PDB entry 8UKU | X-ray diffraction, 3.60 A resolution | chains B and C of the 13 polymer chains in the assembly

Chain B:
Name: DNA-directed RNA polymerase II subunit RPB2
Source organism: Saccharomyces cerevisiae S288C
Notes: EC 2.7.7.6
UniProt: P08518 (RPB2_YEAST); residue numbers follow UniProt; this construct covers 1-1224
Chain sequence (1224 residues; numbered 1 to 1224; the number before each row is that of its first residue):
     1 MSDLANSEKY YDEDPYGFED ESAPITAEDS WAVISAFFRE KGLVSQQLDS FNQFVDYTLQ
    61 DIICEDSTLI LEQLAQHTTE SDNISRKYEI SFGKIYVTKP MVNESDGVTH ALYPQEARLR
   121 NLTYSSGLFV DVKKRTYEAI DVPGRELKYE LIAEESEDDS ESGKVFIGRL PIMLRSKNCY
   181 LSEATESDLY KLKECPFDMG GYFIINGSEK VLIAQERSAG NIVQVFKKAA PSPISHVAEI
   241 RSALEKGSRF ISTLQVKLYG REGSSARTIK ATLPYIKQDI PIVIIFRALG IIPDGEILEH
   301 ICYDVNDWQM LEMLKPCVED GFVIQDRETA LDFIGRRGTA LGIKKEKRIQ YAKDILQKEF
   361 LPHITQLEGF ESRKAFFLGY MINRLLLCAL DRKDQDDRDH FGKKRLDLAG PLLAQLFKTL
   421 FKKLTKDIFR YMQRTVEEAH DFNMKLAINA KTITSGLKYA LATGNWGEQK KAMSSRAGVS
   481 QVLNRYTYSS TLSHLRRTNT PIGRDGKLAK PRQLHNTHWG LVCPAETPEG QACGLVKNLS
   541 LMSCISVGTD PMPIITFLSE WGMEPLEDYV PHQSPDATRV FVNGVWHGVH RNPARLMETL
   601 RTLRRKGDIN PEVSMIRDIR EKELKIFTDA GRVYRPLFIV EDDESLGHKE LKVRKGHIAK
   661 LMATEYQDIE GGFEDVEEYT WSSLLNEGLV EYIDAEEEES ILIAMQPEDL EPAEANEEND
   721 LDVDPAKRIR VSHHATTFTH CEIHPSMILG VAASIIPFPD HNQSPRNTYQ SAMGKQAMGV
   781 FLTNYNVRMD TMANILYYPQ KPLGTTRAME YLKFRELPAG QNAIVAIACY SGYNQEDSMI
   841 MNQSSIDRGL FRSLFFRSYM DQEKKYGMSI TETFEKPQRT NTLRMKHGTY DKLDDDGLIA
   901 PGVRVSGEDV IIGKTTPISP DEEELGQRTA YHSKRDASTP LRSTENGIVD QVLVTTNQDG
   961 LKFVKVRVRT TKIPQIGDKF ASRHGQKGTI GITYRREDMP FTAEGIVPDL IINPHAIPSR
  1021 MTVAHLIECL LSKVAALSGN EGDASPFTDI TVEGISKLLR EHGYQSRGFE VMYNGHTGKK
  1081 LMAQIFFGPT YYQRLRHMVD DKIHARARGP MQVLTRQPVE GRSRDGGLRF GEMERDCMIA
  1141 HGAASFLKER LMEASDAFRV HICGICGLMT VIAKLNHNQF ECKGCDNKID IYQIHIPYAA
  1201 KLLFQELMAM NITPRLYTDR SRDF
Not modelled in the structure: 1-19, 76-85, 139-161, 338-344, 439-445, 503-508, 644-646, 669-675, 715-720, 920-929, 1222-1224
Bound ions: Zn2+: C1163, C1166, C1182, C1185
Ligand contacts: pyrophosphate (POP): R766, S1019, R1020

Chain C:
Name: DNA-directed RNA polymerase II subunit RPB3
Source organism: Saccharomyces cerevisiae S288C
UniProt: P16370 (RPB3_YEAST); residues 1-318 here = UniProt positions 1-318
Chain sequence (318 residues; numbered 1 to 318; the number before each row is that of its first residue):
     1 MSEEGPQVKI REASKDNVDF ILSNVDLAMA NSLRRVMIAE IPTLAIDSVE VETNTTVLAD
    61 EFIAHRLGLI PLQSMDIEQL EYSRDCFCED HCDKCSVVLT LQAFGESEST TNVYSKDLVI
   121 VSNLMGRNIG HPIIQDKEGN GVLICKLRKG QELKLTCVAK KGIAKEHAKW GPAAAIEFEY
   181 DPWNKLKHTD YWYEQDSAKE WPQSKNCEYE DPPNEGDPFD YKAQADTFYM NVESVGSIPV
   241 DQVVVRGIDT LQKKVASILL ALTQMDQDKV NFASGDNNTA SNMLGSNEDV MMTGAEQDPY
   301 SNASQMGNTG SGGYDNAW
Not modelled in the structure: 1, 269-318
Bound ions: Zn2+: C86, C88, C92, C95
Swiss-Prot annotation at these positions:
  - binding site (Zn(2+)): C86, C88, C92, C95
  - modified residue: S2 (N-acetylserine)
  - natural variant: A30 (A30D: In mutant RPB3-1)
  - mutagenesis: K9 (K9E: Transcript termination readthrough)

Interface between chain B and chain C:
Residue-residue contacts (72):
  N786(B) - V57(C)
  Y797(B) - E61(C)
  Y797(B) - F62(C)  hydrogen bond (side chain-backbone)
  Y798(B) - F62(C)
  Y798(B) - R66(C)  hydrogen bond
  S844(B) - A168(C)
  D847(B) - H65(C)
  D847(B) - H167(C)  hydrogen bond (backbone-side chain)
  D847(B) - A168(C)
  R848(B) - H65(C)
  R848(B) - A168(C)
  G849(B) - H65(C)  hydrogen bond (backbone-side chain)
  R852(B) - H65(C)  hydrogen bond
  L854(B) - A59(C)  hydrophobic
  R969(B) - D60(C)  salt bridge
  R969(B) - E61(C)  salt bridge
  T970(B) - E61(C)
  T971(B) - E61(C)  hydrogen bond
  R995(B) - K165(C)
  R996(B) - I38(C)
  R996(B) - A173(C)  hydrogen bond (side chain-backbone)
  R996(B) - A174(C)  hydrogen bond (side chain-backbone)
  E997(B) - R34(C)  hydrogen bond (backbone-side chain)
  E997(B) - R35(C)  hydrogen bond (backbone-side chain)
  E997(B) - I38(C)
  E997(B) - A39(C)
  D998(B) - R35(C)  salt bridge
  F1001(B) - R34(C)
  F1001(B) - F178(C)  hydrophobic
  A1003(B) - E177(C)
  A1003(B) - F178(C)
  G1005(B) - I176(C)
  R1060(B) - K199(C)  hydrogen bond (side chain-backbone)
  R1060(B) - E200(C)
  G1063(B) - P202(C)
  Q1065(B) - W192(C)
  Q1065(B) - E200(C)
  Q1065(B) - W201(C)
  S1066(B) - E200(C)
  R1067(B) - W192(C)
  R1067(B) - E194(C)  salt bridge
  R1067(B) - E200(C)  salt bridge
  F1069(B) - W192(C)  hydrophobic
  F1069(B) - W201(C)
  Y1073(B) - F178(C)  hydrogen bond (side chain-backbone)
  Y1073(B) - E179(C)  hydrogen bond
  Y1073(B) - Y180(C)  hydrophobic
  G1075(B) - N31(C)
  G1075(B) - R34(C)  hydrogen bond (backbone-side chain)
  G1075(B) - R35(C)  hydrogen bond (backbone-side chain)
  H1076(B) - N31(C)
  H1076(B) - R35(C)  hydrogen bond
  T1077(B) - L27(C)
  T1077(B) - N31(C)  hydrogen bond (backbone-side chain)
  G1078(B) - L27(C)
  G1078(B) - N31(C)
  G1078(B) - Y180(C)
  K1079(B) - L27(C)
  K1079(B) - Y180(C)
  K1079(B) - H188(C)  hydrogen bond
  K1080(B) - Y180(C)  hydrogen bond (side chain-backbone)
  K1080(B) - D181(C)  hydrogen bond (side chain-backbone)
  K1080(B) - T189(C)
  L1081(B) - T189(C)  hydrogen bond (backbone-side chain)
  M1082(B) - H188(C)
  M1082(B) - T189(C)  hydrogen bond (backbone-side chain)
  M1082(B) - D190(C)  hydrogen bond (backbone-backbone)
  Q1084(B) - T189(C)  hydrogen bond
  Q1084(B) - D190(C)  hydrogen bond (side chain-backbone)
  Q1084(B) - Y191(C)
  Q1084(B) - W192(C)
  Q1084(B) - W201(C)
Other interface residues (no listed pair), chain B (38 interface residues in all): I948, E1004, A1083
Other interface residues (no listed pair), chain C (37 interface residues in all): A175, P182, K187

In short:
38 residues of chain B face 37 of chain C across their interface; the contacts include 25 hydrogen bonds and 5
salt bridges. Polar contacts include R969(B)-D60(C), R969(B)-E61(C) and D998(B)-R35(C). Chain B binds
pyrophosphate.
Chain B is DNA-directed RNA polymerase II subunit RPB2 and chain C is DNA-directed RNA polymerase II subunit
RPB3, both from Saccharomyces cerevisiae S288C; the structure, RNA polymerase II elongation complex with
Fapy-dG lesion with CMP added, was determined by X-ray diffraction together with 8UKQ, 8UKR, 8UKS and 8UKT
from the same study.
